Entry 8RHB (electron microscopy, 3.00 A resolution); this record covers chains B and K of the 5 polymer chains in the assembly.

[Chain B]
Molecule: Tubulin beta chain
From: Sus scrofa
UniProt: P02554 (TBB_PIG); the author numbering skips numbers that UniProt does not, so the offset changes along the chain: 1-44 = UniProt 1-44; 47-360 = UniProt 45-358; 369-455 = UniProt 359-445
Amino-acid sequence (445 residues; each row starts with the number of its first residue; note: 10 numbers in that range are skipped by the numbering (no residue carries them; nothing is unmodelled there)):
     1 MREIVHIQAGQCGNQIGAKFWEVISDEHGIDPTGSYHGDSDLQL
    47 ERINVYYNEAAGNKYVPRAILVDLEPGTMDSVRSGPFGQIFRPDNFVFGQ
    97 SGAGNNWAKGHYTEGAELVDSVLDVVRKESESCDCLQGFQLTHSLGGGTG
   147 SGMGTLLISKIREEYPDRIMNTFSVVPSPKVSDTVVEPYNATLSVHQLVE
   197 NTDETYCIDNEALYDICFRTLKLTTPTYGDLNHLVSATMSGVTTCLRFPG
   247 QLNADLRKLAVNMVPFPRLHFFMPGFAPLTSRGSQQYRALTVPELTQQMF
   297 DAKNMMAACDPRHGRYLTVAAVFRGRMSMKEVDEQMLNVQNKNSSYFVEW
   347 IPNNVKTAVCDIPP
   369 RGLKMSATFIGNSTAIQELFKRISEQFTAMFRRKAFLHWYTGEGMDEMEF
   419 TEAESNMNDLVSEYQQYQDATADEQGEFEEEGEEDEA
Disordered / not traced: 437-455
Residues lining bound ligands:
  - GDP (guanosine-5'-diphosphate): Gly-10, Gln-11, Cys-12, Gln-15, Ile-16, Asp-69, Asn-101, Ser-140, Gly-142, Gly-143, Gly-144, Thr-145, Gly-146, Asp-179, Thr-180, Glu-183, Asn-206, Tyr-224, Leu-227, Asn-228
  - GTP: Gln-247, Leu-248, Lys-254
  - taxol (TA1): Glu-22, Val-23, Asp-26, Glu-27, Leu-217, Asp-226, His-229, Leu-230, Ala-233, Ser-236, Phe-272, Pro-274, Leu-275, Thr-276, Gln-281, Arg-320, Pro-360, Arg-369, Gly-370, Leu-371
Curated features (UniProtKB/Swiss-Prot):
  - motif: Met-1 to Ile-4 (MREI motif)
  - binding site (GTP): Gln-11, Glu-71, Ser-140, Gly-144, Thr-145, Gly-146, Asn-206, Asn-228
  - binding site (Mg(2+)): Glu-71
  - modified residue: Ser-40 (Phosphoserine), Lys-60 (N6-acetyllysine), Ser-174 (Phosphoserine), Thr-287 (Phosphothreonine), Thr-292 (Phosphothreonine), Arg-320 (Omega-N-methylarginine), Glu-448 (5-glutamyl polyglutamate)
  - cross-link (Glycyl lysine isopeptide (Lys-Gly)): Lys-60 (interchain with G-Cter in ubiquitin), Lys-326 (interchain with G-Cter in ubiquitin)

[Chain K]
Molecule: Kinesin-1 heavy chain
From: Homo sapiens
UniProt: P33176 (KINH_HUMAN); residues 1-963 here = UniProt positions 1-963
Amino-acid sequence (963 residues; each row starts with the number of its first residue):
     1 MADLAECNIKVMCRFRPLNESEVNRGDKYIAKFQGEDTVVIASKPYAFDR
    51 VFQSSTSQEQVYNDCAKKIVKDVLEGYNGTIFAYGQTSSGKTHTMEGKLH
   101 DPEGMGIIPRIVQDIFNYIYSMDENLEFHIKVSYFEIYLDKIRDLLDVSK
   151 TNLSVHEDKNRVPYVKGCTERFVCSPDEVMDTIDEGKSNRHVAVTNMNEH
   201 SSRSHSIFLINVKQENTQTEQKLSGKLYLVDLAGSEKVSKTGAEGAVLDE
   251 AKNINKSLSALGNVISALAEGSTYVPYRDSKMTRILQDSLGGNCRTTIVI
   301 CCSPSSYNESETKSTLLFGQRAKTIKNTVCVNVELTAEQWKKKYEKEKEK
   351 NKILRNTIQWLENELNRWRNGETVPIDEQFDKEKANLEAFTVDKDITLTN
   401 DKPATAIGVIGNFTDAERRKCEEEIAKLYKQLDDKDEEINQQSQLVEKLK
   451 TQMLDQEELLASTRRDQDNMQAELNRLQAENDASKEEVKEVLQALEELAV
   501 NYDQKSQEVEDKTKEYELLSDELNQKSATLASIDAELQKLKEMTNHQKKR
   551 AAEMMASLLKDLAEIGIAVGNNDVKQPEGTGMIDEEFTVARLYISKMKSE
   601 VKTMVKRCKQLESTQTESNKKMEENEKELAACQLRISQHEAKIKSLTEYL
   651 QNVEQKKRQLEESVDALSEELVQLRAQEKVHEMEKEHLNKVQTANEVKQA
   701 VEQQIQSHRETHQKQISSLRDEVEAKAKLITDLQDQNQKMMLEQERLRVE
   751 HEKLKATDQEKSRKLHELTVMQDRREQARQDLKGLEETVAKELQTLHNLR
   801 KLFVQDLATRVKKSAEIDSDDTGGSAAQKQKISFLENNLEQLTKVHKQLV
   851 RDNADLRCELPKLEKRLRATAERVKALESALKEAKENASRDRKRYQQEVD
   901 RIKEAVRSKNMARRGHSAQIAKPIRPGQHPAASPTHPSAIRGGGAFVQNS
   951 QPVAVRGGGGKQV
Disordered / not traced: 1-4, 335-963
Bound ions: Mg2+: Thr-92, Ser-202 (together with AMP-PNP)
Residues lining bound ligands: AMP-PNP (ANP; phosphoaminophosphonic acid-adenylate ester): Arg-14, Arg-16, Pro-17, Gln-86, Thr-87, Ser-88, Ser-89, Gly-90, Lys-91, Thr-92, His-93, Asn-198, Glu-199, Ser-201, Ser-202, Leu-232, Ala-233, Gly-234
Curated features (UniProtKB/Swiss-Prot):
  - binding site (ATP): Gly-85 to Thr-92
  - modified residue: Ala-2 (N-acetylalanine), Ser-933 (Phosphoserine), Arg-956 (Omega-N-methylarginine)
  - cross-link: Lys-213 (Glycyl lysine isopeptide (Lys-Gly) (interchain with G-Cter in SUMO2))
What the authors report for this chain:
  - binding site for AMP-PNP: Ser-201, Ser-202 (proposed by the authors, not directly observed)

[Chain B / chain K interface]
Residue-residue contacts (15):
  Arg-264(B) / Tyr-274(K)
  Arg-264(B) / Arg-278(K)
  Met-416(B) / Glu-157(K)
  Met-416(B) / Asp-158(K)
  Glu-420(B) / His-156(K)  salt bridge
  Glu-420(B) / Glu-157(K)  hydrogen bond (side chain-backbone)
  Ser-423(B) / Glu-157(K)  hydrogen bond
  Ser-423(B) / Arg-161(K)
  Ser-423(B) / Arg-278(K)
  Asn-424(B) / Arg-278(K)  hydrogen bond
  Asp-427(B) / Tyr-274(K)
  Asp-427(B) / Arg-278(K)  salt bridge
  Glu-431(B) / Tyr-274(K)  hydrogen bond
  Gln-434(B) / Ser-272(K)  hydrogen bond
  Gln-434(B) / Tyr-274(K)
Other interface residues (no listed pair), chain B (10 interface residues in all): Glu-159, Ser-430
Other interface residues (no listed pair), chain K (9 interface residues in all): Lys-141, Lys-159

[Overview]
Chain B and chain K form an interface of 10 and 9 residues respectively, with 5 hydrogen bonds and 2 salt
bridges. Polar contacts include Glu-420(B)/His-156(K), Asp-427(B)/Arg-278(K) and Glu-420(B)/Glu-157(K). Bound
to chain B: GDP, taxol and GTP. Bound to chain K: AMP-PNP. The paper reports a binding site for AMP-PNP at
Ser-201(K) and Ser-202(K).
Chain B is Tubulin beta chain (Sus scrofa) and chain K is Kinesin-1 heavy chain (Homo sapiens); the structure,
Microtubule-associated kinesin-1 tail complex bound to AMPPNP, single-headed state, was determined by electron
microscopy, deposited together with 8RHH, 8RIK and 8RIZ.
